PDB entry 1MSS | X-ray diffraction, 2.40 A resolution | chains A and B

Chain A (and B):
Molecule: Triosephosphate isomerase
From: Trypanosoma brucei brucei
Notes: EC 5.3.1.1; chain B of this document is another copy of the same molecule, construct and numbering; everything in this record applies to it too
UniProtKB: P04789 (TPIS_TRYBB); residue numbers follow UniProt; this construct covers 1-72, 80-250
Chain sequence (243 residues; row label = number of the first residue in the row; note: 7 numbers in that range are skipped by the numbering (no residue carries them; nothing is unmodelled there)):
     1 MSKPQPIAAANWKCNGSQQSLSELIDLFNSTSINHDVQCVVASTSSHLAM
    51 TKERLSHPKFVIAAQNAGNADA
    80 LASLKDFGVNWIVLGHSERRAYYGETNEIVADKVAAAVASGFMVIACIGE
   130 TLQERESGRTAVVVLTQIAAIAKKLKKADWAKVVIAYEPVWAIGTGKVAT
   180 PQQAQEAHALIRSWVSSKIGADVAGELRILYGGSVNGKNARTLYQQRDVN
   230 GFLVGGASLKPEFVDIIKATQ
Unresolved in the structure: 1
Sequence notes: engineered mutation S45 (Phe in P04789), S46 (Val in P04789), G68 (Ile in P04789), N69 (Ala in P04789), A70 (Lys in P04789), D71 (Ser in P04789), A72 (Gly in P04789), A81 (Pro in P04789), S82 (Ile in P04789)
Swiss-Prot annotation at these positions:
  - active site: H95 (Electrophile), E167 (Proton acceptor)
  - binding site (substrate): N11, K13

Chain A / chain B interface:
Residue-residue contacts - 36 pairs, chain A then chain B:
  K13(A) - Y102(B)
  C14(A) - C14(B)  hydrophobic
  C14(A) - T44(B)
  N15(A) - E97(B)  hydrogen bond
  N15(A) - R98(B)  hydrogen bond
  N15(A) - Y102(B)
  T44(A) - N15(B)
  S46(A) - S46(B)
  S46(A) - H47(B)
  H47(A) - S46(B)
  Q65(A) - N15(B)  hydrogen bond (backbone-side chain)
  N66(A) - N15(B)  hydrogen bond
  H95(A) - Y101(B)
  S96(A) - Y101(B)  hydrogen bond
  E97(A) - E97(B)
  E97(A) - Y101(B)  hydrogen bond (backbone-side chain)
  R98(A) - N15(B)  hydrogen bond (side chain-backbone)
  A100(A) - I172(B)
  A100(A) - G173(B)
  Y101(A) - H95(B)
  Y101(A) - S96(B)  hydrogen bond
  Y101(A) - E97(B)  hydrogen bond (side chain-backbone)
  Y101(A) - G235(B)
  Y101(A) - A236(B)  hydrogen bond (backbone-backbone)
  Y102(A) - K13(B)
  Y102(A) - G235(B)
  Q132(A) - Q132(B)  hydrogen bond
  Q132(A) - E135(B)
  E135(A) - Q132(B)
  I172(A) - A100(B)
  I172(A) - Y101(B)  hydrophobic
  G173(A) - A100(B)
  G235(A) - Y101(B)
  G235(A) - Y102(B)
  A236(A) - Y101(B)  hydrogen bond (backbone-backbone)
  A236(A) - Y102(B)
Other interface residues (no listed pair), chain A (23 interface residues in all): S45, E167
Other interface residues (no listed pair), chain B (23 interface residues in all): S17, S45, L131, E167

In short:
The chain A/chain B interface involves 23 residues from each chain, with 12 hydrogen bonds. Among the polar
pairs are N15(A)-E97(B), N15(A)-R98(B) and Q65(A)-N15(B). UniProt lists active-site residues H95(A) and
E167(A) and substrate-binding residues N11(A) and K13(A) on chain A.
Chain A and chain B are both Triosephosphate isomerase (Trypanosoma brucei brucei); the structure, Large scale
structural rearrangements of the front loops in monomerised triosephosphate isomerase, as deduced from the
..., was determined by X-ray diffraction, deposited together with 1TTI and 1TTJ.
